Entry 1NVG (X-ray diffraction, 2.50 A resolution); this record covers chain A.

[Chain A]
Name: NAD-dependent alcohol dehydrogenase
From: Sulfolobus solfataricus
Notes: EC 1.1.1.1
UniProt: P39462 (ADH_SULSO); residues 1-347 here = UniProt positions 1-347
Amino-acid sequence (347 residues; each row starts with the number of its first residue):
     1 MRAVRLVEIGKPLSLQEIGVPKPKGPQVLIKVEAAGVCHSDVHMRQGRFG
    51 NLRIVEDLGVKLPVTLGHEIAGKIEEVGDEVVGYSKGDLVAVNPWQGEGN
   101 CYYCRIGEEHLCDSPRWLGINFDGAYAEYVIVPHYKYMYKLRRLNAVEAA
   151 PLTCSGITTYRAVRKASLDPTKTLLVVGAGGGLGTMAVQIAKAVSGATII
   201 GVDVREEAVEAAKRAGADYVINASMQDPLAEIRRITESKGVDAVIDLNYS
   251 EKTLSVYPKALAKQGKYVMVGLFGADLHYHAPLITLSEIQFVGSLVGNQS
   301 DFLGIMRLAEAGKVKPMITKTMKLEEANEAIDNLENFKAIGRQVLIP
Construct notes: engineered mutation Tyr249 (Asn in P39462)
Ion coordination: Zn2+ site 1: Cys38, His68, Glu69, Cys154; Zn2+ site 2: Glu98, Cys101, Cys104, Cys112
Curated features (UniProtKB/Swiss-Prot):
  - binding site (Zn(2+)): Cys38, His68, Glu98, Cys101, Cys104, Cys112, Cys154
  - modified residue (N6-methyllysine): Lys11, Lys213

[Overview]
Cys38, His68, Glu69 and Cys154 form the Zn2+ site 1. Glu98, Cys101, Cys104 and Cys112 coordinate Zn2+ site 2.
Curated annotation (UniProt) lists 7 Zn2+-binding residues.
Chain A is NAD-dependent alcohol dehydrogenase (Sulfolobus solfataricus); the structure, N249Y mutant of the
alcohol dehydrogenase from the archaeon sulfolobus solfataricus-tetragonal crystal form, was determined by
X-ray diffraction, deposited together with 1NTO.
